7HPG - chains A and B; structure by X-ray diffraction, 1.66 A resolution.

Chain A:
Name: Serine protease subunit NS2B
Source organism: Zika virus
UniProtKB: Q32ZE1 (POLG_ZIKV); residues 46-89 here correspond to UniProt positions 1414-1457 (UniProt number = residue number + 1368)
Chain sequence (46 residues; row label = number of the first residue in the row):
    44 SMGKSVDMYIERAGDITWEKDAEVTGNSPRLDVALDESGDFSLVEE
Disordered / not traced: 44-49, 89
Construct notes: expression tag (44-45)
Residues lining bound ligands: A1BGT (N-(3-methylpyridin-4-yl)-2-oxo-1-{[(3R)-pyrrolidin-3-yl]methyl}-1,2-dihydropyridine-3-carboxamide): Ser81, Gly82, Asp83

Chain B:
Name: Serine protease NS3
Source organism: Zika virus
Notes: EC 3.4.21.91, 3.6.1.15, 3.6.4.13
UniProtKB: Q32ZE1 (POLG_ZIKV); residues 11-177 here correspond to UniProt positions 1509-1675 (UniProt number = residue number + 1498)
Chain sequence (168 residues; numbered 10 to 177; the number before each row is that of its first residue):
    10 MKEVKKGETTDGVYRVMTRRLLGSTQVGVGVMQEGVFHTMWHVTKGAALR
    60 SGEGRLDPYWGDVKQDLVSYCGPWKLDAAWDGLSEVQLLAVPPGERAKNI
   110 QTLPGIFKTKDGDIGAVALDYPAGTSGSPILDKCGRVIGLYGNGVVIKNG
   160 SYVSAITQGKREEETPVE
Disordered / not traced: 10-16, 172-177
Construct notes: initiating methionine (10); conflict Lys107 (Arg1605 in Q32ZE1)
Residues lining bound ligands: A1BGT (N-(3-methylpyridin-4-yl)-2-oxo-1-{[(3R)-pyrrolidin-3-yl]methyl}-1,2-dihydropyridine-3-carboxamide): His51, Asp75, Asp129, Tyr130, Pro131, Ala132, Ser135, Tyr150, Gly151, Asn152, Tyr161

Interface between chain A and chain B:
Pairs across the interface (97; chain A residue first):
  Asp50(A) with Thr27(B), hydrogen bond (backbone-side chain); Arg28(B); Arg59(B), salt bridge
  Met51(A) with Met26(B); Val52(B); Thr53(B); Leu58(B), hydrophobic; Arg59(B), hydrogen bond (backbone-backbone)
  Tyr52(A) with Arg24(B); Val25(B); Met26(B), hydrogen bond (backbone-backbone); Arg28(B); Ser33(B); Arg59(B)
  Ile53(A) with Tyr23(B), hydrophobic; Arg24(B); Met41(B), hydrophobic; Phe46(B), hydrophobic; Arg59(B), hydrogen bond (backbone-backbone); Ser60(B); Leu65(B), hydrophobic
  Glu54(A) with Tyr23(B); Arg24(B), hydrogen bond (backbone-backbone)
  Arg55(A) with Glu17(B); Asp20(B), hydrogen bond (side chain-backbone); Gly21(B); Val22(B); Tyr23(B)
  Ala56(A) with Val22(B), hydrogen bond (backbone-backbone); Arg24(B); Val100(B), hydrophobic; Ala106(B)
  Gly57(A) with Gly21(B); Val22(B), hydrogen bond (backbone-backbone)
  Asp58(A) with Leu98(B)
  Ile59(A) with Gly21(B); Val22(B); Val40(B), hydrophobic; Leu98(B), hydrophobic; Leu140(B), hydrophobic; Gly144(B)
  Thr60(A) with Asn108(B), hydrogen bond (backbone-side chain); Leu140(B)
  Trp61(A) with Glu94(B); Val95(B); Gln96(B); Gln110(B); Leu140(B); Asp141(B); Lys142(B)
  Glu62(A) with Gln96(B), hydrogen bond (backbone-side chain); Asn108(B)
  Ala65(A) with Gln96(B); Asn108(B)
  Glu66(A) with Asn108(B); Ile109(B); Gln110(B), hydrogen bond (backbone-backbone)
  Val67(A) with Glu94(B); Gln110(B)
  Thr68(A) with Ile109(B); Gln110(B), hydrogen bond (backbone-backbone); Thr111(B), hydrogen bond (backbone-side chain); Leu128(B)
  Gly69(A) with Thr111(B), hydrogen bond (backbone-side chain); Ala127(B)
  Asn70(A) with Leu112(B); Ala127(B)
  Ser71(A) with Leu112(B), hydrogen bond (side chain-backbone); Pro113(B); Gly114(B)
  Pro72(A) with Gly114(B); Ile115(B), hydrogen bond (backbone-backbone); Ala127(B)
  Arg73(A) with Ile115(B)
  Leu74(A) with Ile115(B), hydrogen bond (backbone-backbone); Phe116(B); Lys117(B), hydrogen bond (backbone-backbone); Ile156(B), hydrophobic
  Asp75(A) with Lys117(B)
  Val76(A) with Phe116(B), hydrophobic; Lys117(B), hydrogen bond (backbone-backbone); Thr118(B)
  Leu78(A) with Lys73(B)
  Asp79(A) with Lys73(B)
  Glu80(A) with Lys73(B)
  Ser81(A) with Val72(B)
  Gly82(A) with Val72(B); Lys73(B); Asn152(B), hydrogen bond (backbone-side chain)
  Phe84(A) with Phe116(B), hydrophobic; Asn152(B); Gly153(B); Val154(B); Ala164(B), hydrophobic
  Ser85(A) with Val154(B)
  Leu86(A) with Val155(B); Lys157(B)
Also at the interface, not in a pair above, chain B (59 interface residues in all): Thr19, Val36, Ala57, Ile123, Pro138, Val146, Val162

Summary:
The interface between chain A and chain B involves 33 residues on one side and 59 on the other, with 20
hydrogen bonds and 1 salt bridge. Polar contacts include Asp50(A)-Arg59(B), Asp50(A)-Thr27(B) and
Arg55(A)-Asp20(B). Compound A1BGT is bound between chain A and chain B.
Chain A is Serine protease subunit NS2B and chain B is Serine protease NS3, both from Zika virus; the
structure, PanDDA analysis group deposition -- Crystal Structure of ZIKV NS2B-NS3 protease in complex with
ASAP-0015487-001, was determined by X-ray diffraction.
